6Y17 - chains A and B of the 4 polymer chains in the assembly; structure by X-ray diffraction, 1.56 A resolution.

Chain A (and B):
Name: Nuclear receptor corepressor 1, B-cell lymphoma 6 protein
Source organism: Homo sapiens
Notes: chain B of this document is another copy of the same molecule, construct and numbering; everything in this record applies to it too
Reference sequence: chimeric construct of O75376, P41182: residues -5 to 3 from O75376 (NCOR1_HUMAN) positions 1733-1741 (UniProt number = residue number + 1738); residues 6-129 from P41182 positions 6-129 (same numbers)
Chain sequence (137 residues; numbered -7 to 129; the number before each row is that of its first residue; numbers below 1 keep their minus sign (Gly-7 is residue -7)):
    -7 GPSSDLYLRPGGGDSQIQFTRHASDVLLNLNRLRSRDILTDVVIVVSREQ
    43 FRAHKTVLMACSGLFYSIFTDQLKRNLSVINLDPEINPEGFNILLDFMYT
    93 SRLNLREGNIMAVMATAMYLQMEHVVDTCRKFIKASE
Not modelled in the structure: -7 to -1, 129 (chain B: 1-5, 128-129)
Construct notes: expression tag (-7 to -6); linker (4-5); conflict Gln8 (Cys in P41182), Arg67 (Cys in P41182), Asn84 (Cys in P41182)
Metal / ion sites: Na+ near Gln42 (its only coordinating residue here)

How chain A and chain B interact:
Contacting residue pairs (90; chain A residue first):
  Arg1(A) with Phe124(B), hydrogen bond (side chain-backbone); Ile125(B); Ala127(B)
  Gly5(A) with Glu99(B)
  Asp6(A) with Leu97(B); Arg98(B); Glu99(B), hydrogen bond (side chain-backbone)
  Ser7(A) with Asn96(B); Leu97(B), hydrogen bond (backbone-backbone); Phe124(B)
  Gln8(A) with Arg94(B); Leu95(B); Asn96(B), hydrogen bond
  Ile9(A) with Ser93(B); Arg94(B); Leu95(B), hydrogen bond (backbone-backbone); Leu97(B), hydrophobic; Thr120(B)
  Gln10(A) with Ser93(B); Arg94(B)
  Phe11(A) with Phe89(B), hydrophobic; Ser93(B), hydrogen bond (backbone-backbone); Leu95(B), hydrophobic; Thr120(B)
  His14(A) with Leu19(B); Cys53(B); Phe89(B), hydrogen bond (side chain-backbone); Met90(B), hydrogen bond (side chain-backbone); Ser93(B)
  Ala15(A) with Ala15(B); Ser16(B); Ser93(B)
  Ser16(A) with Ala15(B)
  Val18(A) with Cys53(B), hydrophobic
  Leu19(A) with His14(B)
  Asn21(A) with Ala52(B), hydrogen bond (side chain-backbone)
  Leu22(A) with Thr48(B)
  Leu25(A) with Met51(B), hydrophobic
  Arg28(A) with Tyr58(B), hydrogen bond
  Ile30(A) with Met51(B), hydrophobic
  Leu31(A) with Lys47(B); Thr48(B); Phe61(B)
  His46(A) with Thr48(B)
  Thr48(A) with Leu22(B); Leu31(B); His46(B)
  Met51(A) with Ile30(B), hydrophobic; Leu31(B), hydrophobic
  Ala52(A) with Asn21(B), hydrogen bond (backbone-side chain)
  Cys53(A) with His14(B); Val18(B), hydrophobic
  Tyr58(A) with Arg28(B), hydrogen bond
  Phe61(A) with Leu31(B)
  Arg67(A) with Leu31(B); Thr32(B)
  Phe89(A) with Phe11(B), hydrophobic; His14(B), hydrogen bond (backbone-side chain)
  Met90(A) with His14(B), hydrogen bond (backbone-side chain)
  Ser93(A) with Ile9(B); Gln10(B); Phe11(B), hydrogen bond (backbone-backbone); His14(B); Ala15(B)
  Arg94(A) with Gln8(B), hydrogen bond; Ile9(B); Gln10(B), hydrogen bond
  Leu95(A) with Ser7(B); Gln8(B); Ile9(B), hydrogen bond (backbone-backbone); Phe11(B), hydrophobic
  Asn96(A) with Ser7(B); Gln8(B)
  Leu97(A) with Asp6(B); Ser7(B), hydrogen bond (backbone-backbone); Ile9(B), hydrophobic
  Arg98(A) with Asp6(B), salt bridge
  Thr120(A) with Ile9(B); Phe11(B)
  Lys123(A) with Tyr-1(B)
  Phe124(A) with Tyr-1(B); Ser7(B)
  Ile125(A) with Leu-2(B); Tyr-1(B), hydrogen bond (backbone-backbone)
  Lys126(A) with Ser-4(B), hydrogen bond (side chain-backbone); Asp-3(B); Leu-2(B); Tyr-1(B)
  Ala127(A) with Asp-3(B), hydrogen bond (backbone-backbone); Tyr-1(B)
Also at the interface, not in a pair above, chain A (47 interface residues in all): Leu0, Gly4, Lys47, Thr62, Glu99, Val117
Also at the interface, not in a pair above, chain B (46 interface residues in all): Leu25, Asp33, Thr62, Val117

Summary:
47 residues of chain A face 46 of chain B across their interface, with 22 hydrogen bonds and 1 salt bridge.
Among the polar pairs are Arg98(A)-Asp6(B), Arg1(A)-Phe124(B) and Asp6(A)-Glu99(B).
Both chains are Nuclear receptor corepressor 1, B-cell lymphoma 6 protein (Homo sapiens). Entry 6Y17 (Crystal
structure of an NCoR1BBD2-BCL6BTB chimera in complex with nebulinSH3-NCoR1BBD1) was determined by X-ray
diffraction together with 6XWF, 6XXS, 6XYX, 6XZZ and 6ZBU from the same study.
